6AL1 - chains A and H of the 3 polymer chains in the assembly; structure by X-ray diffraction, 3.20 A resolution.

# Chain A
Name: PDZ tandem fragment with PA tag insertion
Source organism: Aquifex aeolicus VF5
Notes: EC 3.4.24.-; fragment: and 184-292
UniProt: O67776 (Y1964_AQUAE); residue numbers follow UniProt; this construct covers 115-181, 184-292
Chain sequence (190 residues; each row starts with the number of its first residue; note: 2 numbers in that range are skipped by the numbering (no residue carries them; nothing is unmodelled there); a row labelled like 181A-181L holds insertion residues (181A, then the next letters in order)):
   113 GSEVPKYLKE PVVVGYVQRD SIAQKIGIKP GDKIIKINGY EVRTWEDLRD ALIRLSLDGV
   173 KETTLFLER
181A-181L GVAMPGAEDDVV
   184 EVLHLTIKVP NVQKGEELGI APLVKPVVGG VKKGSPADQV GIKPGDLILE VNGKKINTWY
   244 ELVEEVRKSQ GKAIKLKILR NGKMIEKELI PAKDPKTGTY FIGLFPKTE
Disordered / not traced: 113-119, 206-292
Differences from the reference sequence: expression tag (113-114)
Modified / non-standard residues: Asn150 (l-3-aminosuccinimide; SNN)
From the paper describing this entry:
  - conformationally variable residues: Glu184, Val185, Leu186, His187
  - mutagenesis - L259R: decreased stability

# Chain H
Name: Heavy chain of antigen binding fragment, Fab of NZ-1
Source organism: Rattus norvegicus
Notes: antibody fragment or engineered binder
Chain sequence (219 residues; row label = number of the first residue in the row):
    20 EVQLVESGGG LVQPGRSLKL SCAASGFTFS NYGMAWVRQT PTKGLEWIAS ISAGGDKTYY
    80 GDSVKGRFSI SRDNAKTTHY LQMDSLRSED TATYYCAKTS RVYFDYWGQG VMVTVSSAET
   140 TAPSVYPLAP GTALKSNSMV TLGCLVKGYF PEPVTVTWNS GALSSGVHTF PAVLQSGLYT
   200 LTSSVTVPSS TWSSQAVTCN VAHPASSTKV DKKIVPREC
Disordered / not traced: 150-156, 236-238
Cystine bridges: Cys41-Cys115, Cys163-Cys218

# How chain A and chain H interact
Contacting residue pairs (30):
  Ala181C(A) with Arg120(H)
  Met181D(A) with Arg120(H), hydrogen bond (backbone-backbone); Tyr122(H)
  Pro181E(A) with Ser69(H); Tyr78(H), hydrophobic
  Gly181F(A) with Gly52(H); Ile70(H); Ser71(H); Tyr78(H); Thr118(H)
  Ala181G(A) with Thr118(H); Arg120(H)
  Glu181H(A) with Asp75(H); Lys76(H), salt bridge; Tyr78(H), hydrogen bond; Arg120(H), hydrogen bond (backbone-side chain)
  Asp181I(A) with Ser71(H), hydrogen bond; Ala72(H); Gly73(H); Asp75(H)
  Asp181J(A) with Asn50(H); Tyr51(H); Gly52(H), hydrogen bond (side chain-backbone); Ala72(H); Thr118(H), hydrogen bond; Ser119(H), hydrogen bond (side chain-backbone); Arg120(H), hydrogen bond (backbone-side chain)
  Val181K(A) with Asn50(H), hydrogen bond (backbone-backbone); Tyr51(H)
  Val181L(A) with Arg120(H)
Other interface residues (no listed pair), chain H (17 interface residues in all): Val121, Phe123

# Summary
The interface between chain A and chain H involves 10 residues on one side and 17 on the other; the contacts
include 9 hydrogen bonds and 1 salt bridge. Among the polar pairs are Glu181H(A)-Lys76(H), Asp181J(A)-Gly52(H)
and Asp181I(A)-Ser71(H). From the paper: L259R of chain A reduces stability; conformational variability at
Glu184(A), Val185(A) and Leu186(A) among others.
Here chain A is PDZ tandem fragment with PA tag insertion (Aquifex aeolicus VF5) and chain H is Heavy chain of
antigen binding fragment, Fab of NZ-1 (Rattus norvegicus). Entry 6AL1 (The NZ-1 Fab complexed with the PDZ
tandem fragment of A. aeolicus S2P homolog with the ...) was determined by X-ray diffraction, deposited
together with 6AKQ, 6AL0, 6ICC and 6ICF.
